6XYS - chain A; structure by X-ray diffraction, 2.46 A resolution.

[Chain A]
Name: Acetylcholinesterase
Source organism: Drosophila melanogaster
Notes: EC 3.1.1.7
UniProt: P07140 (ACES_DROME); residues 1-581 here correspond to UniProt positions 39-619 (UniProt number = residue number + 38)
Chain sequence (581 residues; each row starts with the number of its first residue):
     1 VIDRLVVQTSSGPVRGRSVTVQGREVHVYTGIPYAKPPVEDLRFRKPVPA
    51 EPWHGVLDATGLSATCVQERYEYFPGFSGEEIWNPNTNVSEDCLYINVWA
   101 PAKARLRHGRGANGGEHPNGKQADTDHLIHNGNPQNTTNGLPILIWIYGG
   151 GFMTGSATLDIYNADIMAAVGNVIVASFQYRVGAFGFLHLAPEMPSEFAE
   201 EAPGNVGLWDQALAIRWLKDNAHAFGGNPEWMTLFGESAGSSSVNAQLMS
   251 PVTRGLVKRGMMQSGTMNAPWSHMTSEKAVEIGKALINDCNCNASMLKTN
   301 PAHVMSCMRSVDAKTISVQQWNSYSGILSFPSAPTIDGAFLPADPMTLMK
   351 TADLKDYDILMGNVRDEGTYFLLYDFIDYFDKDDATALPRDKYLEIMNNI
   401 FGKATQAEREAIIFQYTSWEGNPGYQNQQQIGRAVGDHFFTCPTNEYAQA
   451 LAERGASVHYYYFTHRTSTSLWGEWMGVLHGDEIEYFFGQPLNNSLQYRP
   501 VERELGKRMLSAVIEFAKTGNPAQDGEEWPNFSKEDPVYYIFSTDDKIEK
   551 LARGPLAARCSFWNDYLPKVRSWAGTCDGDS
Unresolved in the structure: 1-2, 103-138, 574-581
Cystine bridges: C66-C93, C292-C307, C442-C560
Glycans and other covalent adducts: acetate ion (ACT) linked to S238; glycan linked to N493
Swiss-Prot annotation at these positions:
  - active site: S238 (Acyl-ester intermediate), E367 (Charge relay system), H480 (Charge relay system)
  - site: N531 (Not glycosylated)
  - lipidation: S581 (GPI-anchor amidated serine)
  - glycosylation (N-linked (GlcNAc...) asparagine): N88, N136, N293, N493
From the paper describing this entry:
  - catalytic residues: G150, G151, S238, A239, E367, H480
  - binding site for acetate ion: G151, S238, A239
  - contacts within the chain: E367-H480 (hydrogen bond)
  - conformationally variable residues (side-chain flip): W83

[Summary]
Covalently linked N-acetylglucosamine: at N493. From UniProt: 3 active-site residues. From the paper:
catalytic residues G150, G151 and S238 among others; a binding site for acetate ion at G151, S238 and A239.
Chain A is Acetylcholinesterase (Drosophila melanogaster); the structure, Update of native
acetylcholinesterase from Drosophila Melanogaster, was determined by X-ray diffraction together with 6XYU and
6XYY from the same study.
